Entry 5Y0D (X-ray diffraction, 1.99 A resolution); this record covers chains B and I of the 10 polymer chains in the assembly.

Chain B:
Molecule: Histone H4
From: Homo sapiens
UniProt: P62805 (H4_HUMAN); residues 0-102 here correspond to UniProt positions 1-103 (UniProt number = residue number + 1)
Amino-acid sequence (106 residues; numbered -3 to 102; the number before each row is that of its first residue; numbers below 1 keep their minus sign (Gly-3 is residue -3)):
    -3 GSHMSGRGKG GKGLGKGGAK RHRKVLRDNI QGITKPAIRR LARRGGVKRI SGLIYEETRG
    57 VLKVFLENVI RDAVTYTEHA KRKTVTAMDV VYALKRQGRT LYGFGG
Not modelled in the structure: -3 to 24, 102
Construct notes: expression tag (-3 to -1)
UniProt features mapped onto this chain:
  - DNA-binding region: Lys16 to Lys20
  - modified residue: Ser1 (N-acetylserine), Arg3 (Asymmetric dimethylarginine), Lys5 (N6-(2-hydroxyisobutyryl)lysine), Lys8 (N6-(2-hydroxyisobutyryl)lysine), Lys12 (N6-(2-hydroxyisobutyryl)lysine), Lys16 (N6-(2-hydroxyisobutyryl)lysine), Lys20 (N6,N6,N6-trimethyllysine), Lys31 (N6-(2-hydroxyisobutyryl)lysine), Lys44 (N6-(2-hydroxyisobutyryl)lysine), Ser47 (Phosphoserine), Tyr51 (Phosphotyrosine), Lys59 (N6-(2-hydroxyisobutyryl)lysine), Lys77 (N6-(2-hydroxyisobutyryl)lysine), Lys79 (N6-(2-hydroxyisobutyryl)lysine), Thr80 (Phosphothreonine), Tyr88 (Phosphotyrosine), Lys91 (N6-(2-hydroxyisobutyryl)lysine)
  - cross-link (Glycyl lysine isopeptide (Lys-Gly)): Lys12 (interchain with G-Cter in SUMO2), Lys20 (interchain with G-Cter in SUMO2), Lys31 (interchain with G-Cter in SUMO2), Lys59 (interchain with G-Cter in SUMO2), Lys79 (interchain with G-Cter in SUMO2), Lys91 (interchain with G-Cter in SUMO2)
What the authors report for this chain:
  - conformationally variable residues (helix shift): Arg92

Chain I:
Molecule: 146-nt DNA strand
From: Homo sapiens
Sequence (146 nucleotides; row label = number of the first residue in the row):
     1 ATCAATATCC ACCTGCAGAT TCTACCAAAA GTGTATTTGG AAACTGCTCC ATCAAAAGGC
    61 ATGTTCAGCT GAATTCAGCT GAACATGCCT TTTGATGGAG CAGTTTCCAA ATACACTTTT
   121 GGTAGAATCT GCAGGTGGAT ATTGAT
Metal / ion sites: Mn2+ site 1: DA27, DT118; Mn2+ site 2 near DG68 (its only coordinating residue here); Mn2+ site 3 near DG121 (its only coordinating residue here); Mn2+ site 4 near DG134 (its only coordinating residue here)

Chain B / chain I interface:
Residue-residue contacts (6; chain B residue first):
  Thr30(B) - DC60(I)  phosphate contact
  Thr30(B) - DA61(I)  phosphate contact
  Pro32(B) - DC60(I)  phosphate contact
  Pro32(B) - DA61(I)  phosphate contact
  Arg36(B) - DC60(I)  salt bridge to the phosphate
  Arg45(B) - DC69(I)  sugar contact
Other interface residues (no listed pair), chain B (5 interface residues in all): Thr80
Other interface residues (no listed pair), chain I (5 interface residues in all): DC49, DT70

Overview:
The chain B/chain I interface involves 5 residues from each chain; the contacts include 1 salt bridge. Its one
salt-bridged contact is Arg36(B)-DC60(I). DA27(I) and DT118(I) form the Mn2+ site 1. Curated annotation
(UniProt) lists a DNA-binding region on chain B. The paper reports conformational variability at Arg92(B).
Chain B is Histone H4 and chain I is a 146-nt DNA strand, both from Homo sapiens; the structure, Crystal
Structure of the human nucleosome containing the H2B E76K mutant, was determined by X-ray diffraction,
deposited together with 5Y0C.
